PDB entry 6LWM | X-ray diffraction, 2.67 A resolution | chains A and B of the 3 polymer chains in the assembly

# Chain A
Name: Endonuclease 8-like 1
From: Homo sapiens
Notes: EC 3.2.2.-, 4.2.99.18
Reference sequence: Q96FI4 (NEIL1_HUMAN); numbering as in UniProt (aligned over 1-295)
Amino-acid sequence (295 residues; row label = number of the first residue in the row):
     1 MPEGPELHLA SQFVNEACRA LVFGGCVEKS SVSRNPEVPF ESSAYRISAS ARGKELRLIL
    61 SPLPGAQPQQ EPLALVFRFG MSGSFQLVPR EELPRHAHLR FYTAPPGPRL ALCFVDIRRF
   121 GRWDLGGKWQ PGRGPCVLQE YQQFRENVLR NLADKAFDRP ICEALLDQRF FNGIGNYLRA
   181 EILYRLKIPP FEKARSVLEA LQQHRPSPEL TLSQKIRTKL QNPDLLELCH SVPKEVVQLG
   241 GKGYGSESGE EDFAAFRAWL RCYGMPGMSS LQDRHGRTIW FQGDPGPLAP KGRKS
Disordered / not traced: 1, 203-221, 245-249, 291-295
UniProt features mapped onto this chain:
  - active site: Pro2 (Schiff-base intermediate with DNA), Glu3 (Proton donor), Lys54 (Proton donor)
  - binding site (DNA): Asn176
Reported in the primary citation:
  - catalytic residues: Pro2 (citing earlier work)
  - mutagenesis - P2G: decreased catalytic activity (citing earlier work)

# Chain B
Molecule: 13-nt DNA strand
Sequence (13 nucleotides; row label = number of the first residue in the row):
     1 CGTCCAXGTC TAC
Modified positions: EW3 ([(2R,3R,4R,5R)-5-[2,4-bis(oxidanylidene)-1,3-diazinan-1-yl]-4-fluoranyl-3-oxidanyl-oxolan-2-yl]methyl dihydrogen phosphate) at position 7

# How chain A and chain B interact
Residue-residue contacts - 29 pairs, chain A then chain B:
  Pro2(A) - EW3_7(B)  base contact
  Pro2(A) - DG8(B)  sugar contact
  Glu3(A) - EW3_7(B)  sugar contact
  Glu3(A) - DG8(B)  phosphate contact
  Glu6(A) - EW3_7(B)  base contact
  Lys54(A) - DG8(B)  salt bridge to the phosphate
  Lys54(A) - DT9(B)  salt bridge to the phosphate
  Arg78(A) - DC10(B)  salt bridge to the phosphate
  Gly80(A) - DG8(B)  sugar contact
  Met81(A) - DA6(B)  sugar contact
  Met81(A) - EW3_7(B)  phosphate contact
  Met81(A) - DG8(B)  phosphate contact
  Arg118(A) - DA6(B)  base contact
  Phe120(A) - DG8(B)  base contact
  Arg122(A) - DC10(B)  phosphate contact
  Gln130(A) - DC10(B)  phosphate contact
  Arg133(A) - DT9(B)  salt bridge to the phosphate
  Gln168(A) - DT9(B)  phosphate contact
  Gly175(A) - DG8(B)  phosphate contact
  Asn176(A) - EW3_7(B)  hydrogen bond to the phosphate
  Asn176(A) - DG8(B)  hydrogen bond to the phosphate
  Tyr177(A) - EW3_7(B)  sugar contact
  Lys242(A) - EW3_7(B)  base contact
  Phe256(A) - EW3_7(B)  base contact
  Tyr263(A) - DA6(B)  hydrogen bond to the phosphate
  Tyr263(A) - EW3_7(B)  hydrogen bond to the phosphate
  Arg277(A) - EW3_7(B)  salt bridge to the phosphate
  Arg277(A) - DG8(B)  salt bridge to the phosphate
  Thr278(A) - DA6(B)  phosphate contact
Interface residues without a listed pair, chain A (23 interface residues in all): Leu166, Phe253

# Summary
Chain A and chain B form an interface of 23 and 5 residues respectively; the contacts include 4 hydrogen bonds
and 6 salt bridges. Among the polar pairs are Asn176(A)-EW3_7(B), Asn176(A)-DG8(B) and Tyr263(A)-DA6(B). From
the paper: the catalytic residue Pro2(A); P2G of chain A reduces catalytic activity.
Here chain A is Endonuclease 8-like 1 (Homo sapiens) and chain B is a 13-nt DNA strand. Entry 6LWM (Crystal
structure of human NEIL1(K242) bound to duplex DNA containing 2'-fluoro-2'-deoxy-5,6-dihydrouridine) was
determined by X-ray diffraction, deposited together with 6LWA, 6LWB, 6LWC, 6LWD, 6LWF, 6LWG and 10 further
entries.
